PDB entry 3OJE | X-ray diffraction, 3.02 A resolution | chain A

Chain A:
Molecule: Enoyl-[acyl-carrier-protein] reductase (FabL) (NADPH)
From: Bacillus cereus
Notes: EC 1.3.1.9
UniProt: Q81GI3 (Q81GI3_BACCR); residue numbers follow UniProt; this construct covers 1-256
Sequence (256 residues; each row starts with the number of its first residue):
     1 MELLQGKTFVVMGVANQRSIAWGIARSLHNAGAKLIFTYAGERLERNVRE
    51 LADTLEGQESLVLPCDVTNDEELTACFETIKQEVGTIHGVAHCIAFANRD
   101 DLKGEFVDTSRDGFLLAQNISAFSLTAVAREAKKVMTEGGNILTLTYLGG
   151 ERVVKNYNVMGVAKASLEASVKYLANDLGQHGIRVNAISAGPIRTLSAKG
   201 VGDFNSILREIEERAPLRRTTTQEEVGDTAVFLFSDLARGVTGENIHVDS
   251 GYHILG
Unresolved in the structure: 102-117, 149-160, 197-202
UniProt features mapped onto this chain:
  - active site (Proton acceptor): Tyr147, Tyr157
  - binding site (NAD(+)): Gly13, Ser19, Ile20, Asp66, Val67, Ile94, Lys164, Ile193 to Ser197
  - binding site (substrate): Ala97
  - site: Asn205 (Involved in acyl-ACP binding)

In short:
UniProt lists active-site residues Tyr147 and Tyr157, 12 NAD+-binding residues and substrate-binding residue
Ala97.
Chain A is Enoyl-[acyl-carrier-protein] reductase (FabL) (NADPH) (Bacillus cereus); the structure, Crystal
Structure of the Bacillus cereus Enoyl-Acyl Carrier Protein Reductase (Apo form), was determined by X-ray
diffraction together with 3OJF from the same study.
